PDB entry 7ZL8 | X-ray diffraction, 1.96 A resolution | chains B and C of the 6 polymer chains in the assembly

Chain B (and C):
Protein: Nucleoside diphosphate kinase A
Organism: Mus musculus
Notes: EC 2.7.4.6; chain C of this document is another copy of the same molecule, construct and numbering; everything in this record applies to it too
UniProtKB: P15532 (NDKA_MOUSE); residues 1-152 here = UniProt positions 1-152
Chain sequence (156 residues; each row starts with the number of its first residue; numbers below 1 keep their minus sign (Gly-3 is residue -3)):
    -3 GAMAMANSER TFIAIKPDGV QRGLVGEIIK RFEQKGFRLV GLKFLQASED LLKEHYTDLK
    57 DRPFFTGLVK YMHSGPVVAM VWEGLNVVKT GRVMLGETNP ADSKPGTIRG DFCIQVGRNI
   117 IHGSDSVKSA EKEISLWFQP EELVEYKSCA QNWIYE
Disordered / not traced: -3 to -2 (chain C: -3 to -1)
Construct notes: expression tag (-3 to 0)
Curated features (UniProtKB/Swiss-Prot):
  - active site: His118 (Pros-phosphohistidine intermediate)
  - binding site (ATP): Lys12, Phe60, Arg88, Thr94, Arg105, Asn115
  - modified residue: Ser120 (Phosphoserine), Ser122 (Phosphoserine), Lys124 (N6-acetyllysine), Ser125 (Phosphoserine)
  - cross-link: Lys100 (Glycyl lysine isopeptide (Lys-Gly) (interchain with G-Cter in ubiquitin))
Residues lining bound ligands: succinyl-coenzyme A (SCA): Lys12, Tyr52, Leu55, Arg58, Phe60, Leu64, Arg88, Thr94, Arg105, Val112, Gly113, Asn115, Ile117, His118
What the authors report for this chain:
  - binding site for succinyl-coenzyme A: Lys12, Tyr52, Arg58, Phe60, Arg88, Thr94, Arg105, Asn115, His118, Gly119
  - catalytic residues: His118 (citing earlier work)
  - mutagenesis - T94D: decreased catalytic activity
  - mutagenesis - T94D: abolished binding to CoA

Chain B / chain C interface:
Contacting residue pairs - 35 pairs, chain B then chain C:
  Pro13(B) with Trp149(C), hydrophobic
  Asp14(B) with Trp149(C)
  Gln17(B) with Trp149(C)
  Arg18(B) with Gln30(C), hydrogen bond (side chain-backbone); Lys31(C); Gly32(C); Ile150(C)
  Tyr67(B) with Trp149(C), hydrophobic
  Pro101(B) with Val89(C); Met90(C), hydrophobic; Gly102(C); Thr103(C)
  Arg105(B) with Lys31(C)
  Gly106(B) with Lys31(C), hydrogen bond (backbone-side chain)
  Asp107(B) with Gln30(C); Lys31(C), hydrogen bond (backbone-backbone)
  Phe108(B) with Gln30(C); Lys31(C)
  Cys109(B) with Lys31(C), hydrogen bond (backbone-side chain)
  Ile110(B) with Lys31(C); Gly32(C); Phe33(C), hydrophobic; Leu81(C); Ile150(C), hydrophobic; Tyr151(C)
  Gln111(B) with Leu81(C); Ile150(C); Tyr151(C); Glu152(C), hydrogen bond (side chain-backbone)
  Gly113(B) with Glu152(C)
  Arg114(B) with Asn148(C), hydrogen bond (side chain-backbone); Trp149(C); Ile150(C); Tyr151(C); Glu152(C)
Also at the interface, not in a pair above, chain B (18 interface residues in all): Ser70, Pro96, Gly102
Also at the interface, not in a pair above, chain C (18 interface residues in all): Asn3, Arg27, Pro101, Ala146

In short:
The chain B/chain C interface involves 18 residues from each chain, with 6 hydrogen bonds. Among the polar
pairs are Arg18(B)-Gln30(C), Gly106(B)-Lys31(C) and Cys109(B)-Lys31(C). Ligands of chain B: succinyl-coenzyme
A. UniProt lists active-site residue His118(B) and 6 ATP-binding residues on chain B. The paper reports the
catalytic residue His118(B); T94D of chain B reduces catalytic activity.
Chain B and chain C are both Nucleoside diphosphate kinase A (Mus musculus); the structure, NME1 in complex
with succinyl-CoA, was determined by X-ray diffraction, deposited together with 7ZLW and 7ZTK.
